Entry 7EMF (electron microscopy, 3.50 A resolution); this record covers chains F and H of the 27 polymer chains in the assembly.

Chain F:
Name: Mediator of RNA polymerase II transcription subunit 6
Organism: Homo sapiens
Reference sequence: O75586 (MED6_HUMAN); residues 1-246 here = UniProt positions 1-246
Amino-acid sequence (246 residues; numbered 1 to 246; the number before each row is that of its first residue):
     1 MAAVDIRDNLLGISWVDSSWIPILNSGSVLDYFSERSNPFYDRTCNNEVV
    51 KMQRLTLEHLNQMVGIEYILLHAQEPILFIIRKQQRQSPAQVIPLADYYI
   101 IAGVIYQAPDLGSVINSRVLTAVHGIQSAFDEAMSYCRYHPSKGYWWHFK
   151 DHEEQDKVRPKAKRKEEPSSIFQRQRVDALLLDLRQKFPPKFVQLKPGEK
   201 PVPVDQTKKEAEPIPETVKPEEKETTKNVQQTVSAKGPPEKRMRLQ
Not modelled in the structure: 1-6, 150-168, 193-246
Swiss-Prot annotation at these positions:
  - modified residue (N6-acetyllysine): Lys-236, Lys-241
  - cross-link: Lys-208 (Glycyl lysine isopeptide (Lys-Gly) (interchain with G-Cter in SUMO2))

Chain H:
Name: Isoform 2 of Mediator of RNA polymerase II transcription subunit 8
Organism: Homo sapiens
Reference sequence: Q96G25 (MED8_HUMAN), isoform Q96G25-2; residue numbers follow UniProt; this construct covers 1-268
Amino-acid sequence (268 residues; each row starts with the number of its first residue):
     1 MQREEKQLEASLDALLSQVADLKNSLGSFICKLENEYGRLTWPSVLDSFA
    51 LLSGQLNTLNKVLKHEKTPLFRNQVIIPLVLSPDRDEDLMRQTEGRVPVF
   101 SHEVVPDHLRTKPDPEVEEQEKQLTTDAARIGADAAQKQIQSLNKMCSNL
   151 LEKISKEERESESGGLRPNKQTFNPTDTNALVAAVAFGKGLSNWRPSGSS
   201 GPGQAGQPGAGTILAGTSGLQQVQMAGAPSQQQPMLSGVQMAQAGQPGKM
   251 PSGIKTNIKSASMHPYQR
Not modelled in the structure: 1-2, 160-168, 193-268
Swiss-Prot annotation at these positions:
  - region: Ser-142 to Leu-151 (Interaction with the Elongin BC complex)
  - modified residue: Ser-82 (Phosphoserine)
  - mutagenesis: Leu-143 (L143P: Impairs interaction with the Elongin BC complex; when associated with F-147), Cys-147 (C147F: Impairs interaction with the Elongin BC complex; when associated with P-143)

Interface between chain F and chain H:
Pairs across the interface (51; chain F residue first):
  Asn-9(F) with Lys-112(H)
  Leu-11(F) with Thr-111(H)
  His-72(F) with Leu-79(H), hydrogen bond (side chain-backbone)
  Gln-74(F) with Leu-81(H), hydrogen bond (side chain-backbone)
  Ile-77(F) with Leu-81(H), hydrophobic
  Leu-78(F) with Leu-79(H); Val-80(H); Leu-81(H)
  Ile-80(F) with Pro-78(H)
  Asp-97(F) with Val-75(H); Ile-77(H)
  Tyr-99(F) with Leu-109(H)
  Ile-101(F) with Leu-81(H), hydrophobic
  Tyr-106(F) with Pro-106(H), hydrophobic
  Ala-108(F) with Val-75(H); Ile-76(H); Ile-77(H), hydrophobic
  Pro-109(F) with Val-75(H); Ile-76(H), hydrogen bond (backbone-backbone); Leu-109(H)
  Asp-110(F) with Arg-72(H); Gln-74(H); Val-75(H)
  Leu-111(F) with Phe-71(H), hydrogen bond (backbone-backbone); Gln-74(H), hydrogen bond (backbone-backbone); Ile-76(H), hydrophobic
  Gly-112(F) with Phe-71(H), hydrogen bond (backbone-backbone)
  Ser-113(F) with Thr-111(H)
  Val-114(F) with Thr-111(H)
  Ile-115(F) with Lys-64(H)
  Asn-116(F) with Lys-64(H)
  Ser-117(F) with Thr-111(H)
  Arg-118(F) with Asp-107(H); His-108(H), hydrogen bond (side chain-backbone); Arg-110(H), hydrogen bond (side chain-backbone)
  Leu-120(F) with Val-117(H), hydrophobic
  Thr-121(F) with Asp-114(H)
  Val-123(F) with Asn-57(H)
  Ile-126(F) with Leu-26(H), hydrophobic; Leu-52(H), hydrophobic
  Phe-130(F) with Trp-42(H), hydrophobic; Phe-49(H), hydrophobic
  Ala-133(F) with Trp-42(H); Phe-49(H), hydrophobic
  Met-134(F) with Trp-42(H), hydrophobic
  Cys-137(F) with Trp-42(H), hydrophobic
  Tyr-145(F) with Trp-42(H); Pro-43(H), hydrophobic
  Trp-147(F) with Leu-40(H), hydrogen bond (side chain-backbone); Thr-41(H); Trp-42(H)
Also at the interface, not in a pair above, chain F (35 interface residues in all): Gly-12, His-124, Ala-129
Also at the interface, not in a pair above, chain H (32 interface residues in all): Leu-12, Val-45, His-102, Val-105

Overview:
35 residues of chain F and 32 residues of chain H are in contact, with 9 hydrogen bonds. Polar contacts
include His-72(F)/Leu-79(H), Gln-74(F)/Leu-81(H) and Arg-118(F)/His-108(H). UniProt lists 2 mutagenesis sites
on chain H.
Here chain F is Mediator of RNA polymerase II transcription subunit 6 and chain H is Isoform 2 of Mediator of
RNA polymerase II transcription subunit 8, both from Homo sapiens. Entry 7EMF (Human Mediator (deletion of
MED1-IDR) in a Tail-extended conformation) was determined by electron microscopy (same publication as 7ENJ).
